Entry 1RE4 (X-ray diffraction, 2.70 A resolution); this record covers chains A and C of the 3 polymer chains in the assembly.

# Chain A
Protein: Fibrinogen alpha/alpha-E chain
Organism: Homo sapiens
Notes: fragment: Fragment D of fibrinogen alpha chain
UniProtKB: P02671 (FIBA_HUMAN); residues 126-191 here correspond to UniProt positions 145-210 (UniProt number = residue number + 19)
Sequence (66 residues; each row starts with the number of its first residue):
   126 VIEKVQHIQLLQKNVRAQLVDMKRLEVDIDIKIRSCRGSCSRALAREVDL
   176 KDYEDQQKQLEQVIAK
Unresolved in the structure: 191

# Chain C
Protein: Fibrinogen gamma chain
Organism: Homo sapiens
Notes: fragment: Fragment D of fibrinogen gamma chain
UniProtKB: P02679 (FIBG_HUMAN); residues 96-406 here correspond to UniProt positions 122-432 (UniProt number = residue number + 26)
Sequence (311 residues; numbered 96 to 406; the number before each row is that of its first residue):
    96 YEASILTHDSSIRYLQEIYNSNNQKIVNLKEKVAQLEAQCQEPCKDTVQI
   146 HDITGKDCQDIANKGAKQSGLYFIKPLKANQQFLVYCEIDGSGNGWTVFQ
   196 KRLDGSVDFKKNWIQYKEGFGHLSPTGTTEFWLGNEKIHLISTQSAIPYA
   246 LRVELEDWNGRTSTADYAMFKVGPEADKYRLTYAYFAGGDAGDAFDGFDF
   296 GDDPSDKFFTSHNGMQFSTWDNDNDKFEGNCAEQDGSGWWMNKCHAGHLN
   346 GVYYQGGTYSKASTPNGYDNGIIWATWKTRWYSMKKTTMKIIPFNRLTIG
   396 EGQQHHLGGAK
Unresolved in the structure: 394-406
Cystine bridges: C153-C182, C326-C339
Ion coordination: Ca2+ site 1: E132 (shared with 2 residues of chain B); Ca2+ site 2: D318, D320, F322, G324
UniProt features mapped onto this chain:
  - region: T374 to E396 (Gamma-chain polymerization, binding amino end of another fibrin alpha chain), G397 to K406 (Platelet aggregation and Staphylococcus clumping)
  - binding site (Ca(2+)): D318, D320, F322, G324
  - glycosylation: N308 (N-linked (GlcNAc...) asparagine)
  - cross-link: Q398 (Isoglutamyl lysine isopeptide (Gln-Lys) (interchain with K-432)), K406 (Isoglutamyl lysine isopeptide (Lys-Gln) (interchain with Q-424))

# How chain A and chain C interact
Cross-chain cystine bridges: C161(A)-C135(C)
Pairs across the interface (32; chain A residue first):
  E128(A) with D104(C)
  K129(A) with I100(C), hydrogen bond (side chain-backbone); H103(C), hydrogen bond
  H132(A) with I107(C); Q111(C)
  L136(A) with L110(C), hydrophobic; Q111(C)
  N139(A) with Y114(C)
  Q143(A) with Y114(C), hydrogen bond (side chain-backbone); N117(C); N118(C), hydrogen bond; I121(C)
  D146(A) with I121(C); K125(C), salt bridge
  M147(A) with I121(C), hydrophobic
  L150(A) with I121(C), hydrophobic; L124(C), hydrophobic; K125(C)
  I154(A) with V128(C), hydrophobic
  K157(A) with V128(C); E132(C), salt bridge
  S160(A) with C135(C)
  C161(A) with L131(C), hydrophobic; C135(C), disulfide
  G163(A) with E137(C); P138(C); C139(C), hydrogen bond (backbone-backbone)
  S164(A) with C135(C), hydrogen bond (side chain-backbone); Q136(C); E137(C), hydrogen bond (side chain-backbone)
  C165(A) with Q134(C), hydrogen bond (side chain-backbone); C135(C), hydrogen bond
Interface residues without a listed pair, chain A (19 interface residues in all): V140, D153, I158

# In short
Chain A and chain C form an interface of 19 and 21 residues respectively, with 1 disulfide bond, 9 hydrogen
bonds and 2 salt bridges. Polar contacts include D146(A)-K125(C), K157(A)-E132(C) and K129(A)-I100(C). Curated
annotation (UniProt) lists 4 Ca2+-binding residues on chain C.
Chain A is Fibrinogen alpha/alpha-E chain and chain C is Fibrinogen gamma chain, both from Homo sapiens; the
structure, Crystal Structure of Fragment D of BbetaD398A Fibrinogen, was determined by X-ray diffraction
together with 1RE3 from the same study.
